PDB entry 5NCZ | X-ray diffraction, 1.94 A resolution | chain A

Chain A:
Molecule: Phosphatidylinositol 4,5-bisphosphate 3-kinase catalytic subunit delta isoform
Organism: Mus musculus
Notes: EC 2.7.1.153
Reference sequence: O35904 (PK3CD_MOUSE); aligned to UniProt positions 106-1041 over residues 106-1044 (the alignment contains insertions or deletions, so no single offset holds)
Amino-acid sequence (936 residues; numbered 106 to 1044; 3 numbers in that range are skipped by the numbering (no residue carries them; nothing is unmodelled there); the number before each row is that of its first residue):
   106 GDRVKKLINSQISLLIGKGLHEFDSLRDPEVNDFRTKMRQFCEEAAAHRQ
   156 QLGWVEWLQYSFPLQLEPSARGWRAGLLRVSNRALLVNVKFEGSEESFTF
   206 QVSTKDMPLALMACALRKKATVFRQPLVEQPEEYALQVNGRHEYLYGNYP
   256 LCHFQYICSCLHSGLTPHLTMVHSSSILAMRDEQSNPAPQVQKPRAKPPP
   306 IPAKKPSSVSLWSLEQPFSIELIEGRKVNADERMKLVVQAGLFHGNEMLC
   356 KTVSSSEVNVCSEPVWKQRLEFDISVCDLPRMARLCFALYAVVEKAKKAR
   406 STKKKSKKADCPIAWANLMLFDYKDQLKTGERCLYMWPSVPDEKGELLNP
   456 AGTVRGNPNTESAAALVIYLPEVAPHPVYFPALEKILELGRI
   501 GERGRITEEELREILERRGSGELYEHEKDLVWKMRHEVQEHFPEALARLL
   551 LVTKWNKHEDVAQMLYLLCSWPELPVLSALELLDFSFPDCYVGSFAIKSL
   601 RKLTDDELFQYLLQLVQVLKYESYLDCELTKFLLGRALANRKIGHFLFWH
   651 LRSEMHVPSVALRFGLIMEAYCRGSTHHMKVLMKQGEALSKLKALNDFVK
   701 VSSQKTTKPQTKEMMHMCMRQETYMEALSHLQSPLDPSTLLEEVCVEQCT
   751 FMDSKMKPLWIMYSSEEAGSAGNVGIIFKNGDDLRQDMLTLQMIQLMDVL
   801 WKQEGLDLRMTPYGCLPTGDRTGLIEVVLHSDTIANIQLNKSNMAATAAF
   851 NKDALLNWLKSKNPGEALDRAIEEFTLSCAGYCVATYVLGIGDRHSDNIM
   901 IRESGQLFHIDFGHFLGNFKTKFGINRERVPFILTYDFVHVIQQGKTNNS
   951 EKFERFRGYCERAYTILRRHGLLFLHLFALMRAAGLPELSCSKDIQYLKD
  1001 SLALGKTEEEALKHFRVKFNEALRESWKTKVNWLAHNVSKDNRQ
Not modelled in the structure: 106-108, 174-186, 231-234, 292-315, 336-338, 366-367, 399-414, 446-451, 480-481, 501-506, 518-521, 920-928, 1028-1044
Construct notes: conflict Ile497 (His in O35904)
Small-molecule neighbours: inh1 (8TN; 4-azanyl-6-[[(1S)-1-[6-[3-[(dimethylamino)methyl]phenyl]-3-methyl-5-oxidanylidene-[1,3]thiazolo[3,2-a]pyridin-7-yl]ethyl]amino]pyrimidine-5-carbonitrile): Thr750, Phe751, Met752, Pro758, Leu759, Trp760, Ile777, Tyr813, Ile825, Glu826, Val827, Val828, Ser831, Asp832, Thr833, Asn836, Met900, Ile910, Asp911

Overview:
Ligands of chain A: inh1.
Chain A is Phosphatidylinositol 4,5-bisphosphate 3-kinase catalytic subunit delta isoform (Mus musculus); the
structure, mPI3Kd IN COMPLEX WITH inh1, was determined by X-ray diffraction, deposited together with 5NCY.
